5L55 - chains H and Z of the 28 polymer chains in the assembly; structure by X-ray diffraction, 2.90 A resolution.

# Chain H
Name: Proteasome subunit beta type-2
From: Saccharomyces cerevisiae S288c
Notes: EC 3.4.25.1
Reference sequence: P25043 (PSB2_YEAST); residues 1-232 here correspond to UniProt positions 30-261 (UniProt number = residue number + 29)
Amino-acid sequence (232 residues; numbered 1 to 232; the number before each row is that of its first residue):
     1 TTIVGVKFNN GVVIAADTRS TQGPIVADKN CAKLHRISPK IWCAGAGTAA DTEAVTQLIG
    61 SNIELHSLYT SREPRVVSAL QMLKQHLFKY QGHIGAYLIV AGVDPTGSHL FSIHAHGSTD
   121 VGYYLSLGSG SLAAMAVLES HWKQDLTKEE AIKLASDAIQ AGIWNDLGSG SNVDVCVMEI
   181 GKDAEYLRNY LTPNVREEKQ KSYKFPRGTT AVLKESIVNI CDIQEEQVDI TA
Not modelled in the structure: 223-232
UniProt features mapped onto this chain:
  - active site: Thr1 (Nucleophile)

# Chain Z
Name: Proteasome subunit beta type-6
From: Saccharomyces cerevisiae S288c
Notes: EC 3.4.25.1
Reference sequence: P23724 (PSB6_YEAST); residues 1-222 here correspond to UniProt positions 20-241 (UniProt number = residue number + 19)
Amino-acid sequence (222 residues; numbered 1 to 222; the number before each row is that of its first residue):
     1 QFNPYGDNGG TILGIAGEDF AVLAGDTRNI TDYSINSRYE PKVFDCGDNI VMSANGFAAD
    61 GDALVKRFKN SVKWYHFDHN DKKLSINSAA RNIQHLLYGK RFFPYYVHTI IAGLDEDGKG
   121 AVYSFDPVGS YEREQCRAGG AAASLIMPFL DNQVNFKNQY EPGTNGKVKK PLKYLSVEEV
   181 IKLVRDSFTS ATERHIQVGD GLEILIVTKD GVRKEFYELK RD
Bound ions: Mg2+: Thr192, His195, Val198
Small-molecule neighbours: 6NV (N-[(2R)-1-[[(2S)-3-(4-methoxyphenyl)-1-[[(2S,3S,4R)-4-methyl-3,5-bis(oxidanyl)-1-phenyl-pentan-2-yl]amino]-1-oxidanylidene-propan-2-yl]amino]-1-oxidanylidene-propan-2-yl]-1-methyl-5H-indene-2-carboxamide): Pro104, Tyr106, Asp126, Pro127, Val128

# Chain H / chain Z interface
Residue-residue contacts (56):
  Arg19(H) - Ile196(Z)
  Arg19(H) - Asp222(Z)  salt bridge
  Gly23(H) - Tyr33(Z)
  Pro24(H) - His195(Z)
  Pro24(H) - Ile196(Z)  hydrogen bond (backbone-backbone)
  Ile25(H) - Arg194(Z)
  Ile25(H) - His195(Z)
  Val26(H) - Glu193(Z)
  Val26(H) - Arg194(Z)  hydrogen bond (backbone-backbone)
  Val26(H) - Ile196(Z)  hydrophobic
  Ala27(H) - Arg194(Z)  hydrogen bond (backbone-side chain)
  Asp28(H) - Arg194(Z)
  Lys29(H) - Glu193(Z)  salt bridge
  Ile163(H) - Asp222(Z)
  Trp164(H) - Ile35(Z)
  Trp164(H) - Arg38(Z)  hydrogen bond (backbone-side chain)
  Trp164(H) - Arg221(Z)
  Asn165(H) - Tyr33(Z)
  Asn165(H) - Ile35(Z)
  Asn165(H) - Arg38(Z)
  Asp166(H) - Tyr33(Z)
  Asp166(H) - Asp222(Z)
  Leu167(H) - Ile30(Z)  hydrophobic
  Leu167(H) - Asp32(Z)
  Leu167(H) - Tyr33(Z)  hydrogen bond (backbone-backbone)
  Leu167(H) - Ser34(Z)
  Leu167(H) - Ile35(Z)  hydrophobic
  Leu167(H) - Ile196(Z)
  Gly168(H) - Tyr33(Z)
  Ser169(H) - Asp222(Z)
  Ser171(H) - Asp222(Z)  hydrogen bond (backbone-side chain)
  Asn194(H) - Lys220(Z)  hydrogen bond (backbone-side chain)
  Asn194(H) - Asp222(Z)
  Arg196(H) - Thr189(Z)  hydrogen bond
  Arg196(H) - Ser190(Z)  hydrogen bond
  Arg196(H) - Glu193(Z)
  Glu197(H) - Arg185(Z)  salt bridge
  Lys199(H) - Asp186(Z)
  Gln200(H) - Arg185(Z)  hydrogen bond
  Gln200(H) - Asp186(Z)  hydrogen bond (backbone-side chain)
  Lys201(H) - Glu179(Z)
  Lys201(H) - Asp186(Z)  hydrogen bond (backbone-side chain)
  Tyr203(H) - Phe149(Z)  hydrophobic
  Tyr203(H) - Gln153(Z)
  Tyr203(H) - Leu183(Z)
  Tyr203(H) - Asp186(Z)  hydrogen bond
  Phe205(H) - Asn152(Z)
  Phe205(H) - Gln153(Z)
  Phe205(H) - Gln159(Z)
  Arg207(H) - Pro162(Z)
  Gly208(H) - Pro162(Z)
  Thr209(H) - Asn158(Z)
  Thr209(H) - Gln159(Z)
  Thr209(H) - Tyr160(Z)  hydrogen bond (backbone-backbone)
  Ala211(H) - Tyr160(Z)  hydrophobic
  Ala211(H) - Gly166(Z)
Interface residues without a listed pair, chain H (33 interface residues in all): Thr21, Ser129, Gly170, Val195, Pro206
Interface residues without a listed pair, chain Z (32 interface residues in all): Arg28, Leu145, Lys182, Gln197, Glu218

# Summary
The interface between chain H and chain Z involves 33 residues on one side and 32 on the other; the contacts
include 14 hydrogen bonds and 3 salt bridges. Polar contacts include Arg19(H)-Asp222(Z), Lys29(H)-Glu193(Z)
and Glu197(H)-Arg185(Z). Ligands of chain Z: compound 6NV.
Chain H is Proteasome subunit beta type-2 and chain Z is Proteasome subunit beta type-6, both from
Saccharomyces cerevisiae S288c; the structure, Yeast 20S proteasome in complex with epoxyketone inhibitor 18,
was determined by X-ray diffraction together with 5L52, 5L54, 5L5A, 5L5B, 5L5D, 5L5E and 30 further entries
from the same study.
